Entry 9F02 (electron microscopy, 3.02 A resolution); this record covers chains G and E of the 12 polymer chains in the assembly.

== Chain G ==
Protein: Envelope glycoprotein gp160
Source organism: Human immunodeficiency virus 1
UniProt: Q2N0S8 (Q2N0S8_9HIV1); residues 31-513 here correspond to UniProt positions 30-512 (UniProt number = residue number - 1)
Amino-acid sequence (516 residues; row label = number of the first residue in the row; note: 13 numbers in that range are skipped by the numbering (no residue carries them; nothing is unmodelled there); a row labelled like 185A-185J holds insertion residues (185A, then the next letters in order); numbers below 1 keep their minus sign (Met-4 is residue -4)):
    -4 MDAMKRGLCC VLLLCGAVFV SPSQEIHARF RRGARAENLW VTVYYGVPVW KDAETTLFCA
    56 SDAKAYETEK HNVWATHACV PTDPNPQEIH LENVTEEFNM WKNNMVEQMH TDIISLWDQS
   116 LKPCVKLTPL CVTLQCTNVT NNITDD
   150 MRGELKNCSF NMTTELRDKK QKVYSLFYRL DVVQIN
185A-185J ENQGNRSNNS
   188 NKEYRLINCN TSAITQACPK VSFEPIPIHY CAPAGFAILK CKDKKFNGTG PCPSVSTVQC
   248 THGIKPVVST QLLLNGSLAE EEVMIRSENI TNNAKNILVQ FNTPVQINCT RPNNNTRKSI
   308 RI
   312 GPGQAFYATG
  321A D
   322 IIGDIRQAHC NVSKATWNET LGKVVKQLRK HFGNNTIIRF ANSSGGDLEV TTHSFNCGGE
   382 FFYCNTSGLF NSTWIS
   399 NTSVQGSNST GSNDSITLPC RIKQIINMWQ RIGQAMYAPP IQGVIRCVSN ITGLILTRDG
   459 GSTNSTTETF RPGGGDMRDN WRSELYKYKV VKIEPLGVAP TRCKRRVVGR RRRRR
Unresolved in the structure: -4 to 32, 59-64, 185A-185J, 399-410, 505-513
Sequence notes: initiating methionine (-4); expression tag (-3 to 30); variant Glu62 (Lys61 in Q2N0S8), Asn99 (Ser98 in Q2N0S8), Lys117 (Glu116 in Q2N0S8), Val134 (Thr135 in Q2N0S8), Thr135 (Asn136 in Q2N0S8), Asn136 (Ala137 in Q2N0S8), Arg185F (Ser184 in Q2N0S8), Asn185H (Lys186 in Q2N0S8), Asn185I (Ser187 in Q2N0S8), Asn234 (Thr235 in Q2N0S8), Pro240 (Ser241 in Q2N0S8), Ser241 (Asn242 in Q2N0S8), Arg308 (His309 in Q2N0S8), Asp325 (Asn in Q2N0S8), His330 (Gln in Q2N0S8), Asn332 (Thr in Q2N0S8), Gly343 (Glu in Q2N0S8), Lys351 (Glu in Q2N0S8), Ile358 (Thr in Q2N0S8), Arg360 (Ile in Q2N0S8), Asn363 (Ser in Q2N0S8), Gly409 (Glu408 in Q2N0S8), Asn411 (Ser410 in Q2N0S8), Ser413 (Thr412 in Q2N0S8), Thr461 (Asn460 in Q2N0S8), Thr465 (Asn464 in Q2N0S8); conflict Cys501 (Ala500 in Q2N0S8), Arg509 (Glu508 in Q2N0S8), Arg510 (Lys509 in Q2N0S8), Arg512 (Ala511 in Q2N0S8), Arg513 (Val512 in Q2N0S8)
Disulfide bonds: Cys54-Cys74, Cys119-Cys205, Cys126-Cys196, Cys131-Cys157, Cys228-Cys239, Cys296-Cys331, Cys378-Cys445, Cys385-Cys418
Covalent attachments: glycan linked to Asn88; N-acetylglucosamine (NAG) linked to Asn156, Asn160, Asn197, Asn234, Asn262, Asn276, Asn295, Asn301, Asn332, Asn339, Asn355, Asn363, Asn386, Asn392, Asn448

== Chain E ==
Protein: Transmembrane protein gp41
Source organism: Human immunodeficiency virus 1
UniProt: Q2N0S8 (Q2N0S8_9HIV1); residues 512-664 here correspond to UniProt positions 511-663 (UniProt number = residue number - 1)
Amino-acid sequence (170 residues; each row starts with the number of its first residue):
   512 AVGIGAVFLG FLGAAGSTMG AASMTLTVQA RNLLSGIVQQ QSNLLRAPEA QQHLLKLTVW
   572 GIKQLQARVL AVERYLRDQQ LLGIWGCSGK LICCTNVPWN SSWSNRNLSE IWDNMTWLQW
   632 DKEISNYTQI IYGLLEESQN QQEKNEQDLL ALDGSGLNDI FEAQKIEWHE
Unresolved in the structure: 512-520, 548-567, 653-681
Sequence notes: conflict Pro559 (Ile558 in Q2N0S8), Cys605 (Thr604 in Q2N0S8); expression tag (665-681)
Disulfide bonds: Cys598-Cys604

== Interface between chain G and chain E ==
Residue-residue contacts (84):
  Leu34(G) - Pro609(E)
  Leu34(G) - Trp610(E)  hydrogen bond (backbone-backbone)
  Leu34(G) - Leu619(E)  hydrophobic
  Trp35(G) - Thr606(E)
  Trp35(G) - Asn607(E)
  Trp35(G) - Val608(E)
  Trp35(G) - Pro609(E)
  Val36(G) - Thr606(E)  hydrogen bond (backbone-side chain)
  Val36(G) - Val608(E)  hydrogen bond (backbone-backbone)
  Val36(G) - Trp610(E)  hydrophobic
  Thr37(G) - Ile603(E)
  Thr37(G) - Cys604(E)
  Val38(G) - Trp596(E)  hydrophobic
  Val38(G) - Leu602(E)
  Val38(G) - Ile603(E)
  Val38(G) - Cys604(E)  hydrogen bond (backbone-backbone)
  Tyr39(G) - Ser534(E)
  Tyr39(G) - Leu537(E)  hydrophobic
  Tyr39(G) - Leu602(E)
  Tyr39(G) - Ile603(E)  hydrophobic
  Tyr39(G) - Trp623(E)
  Tyr39(G) - Trp628(E)  hydrophobic
  Tyr40(G) - Leu537(E)
  Tyr40(G) - Asp589(E)
  Tyr40(G) - Gln590(E)
  Tyr40(G) - Leu593(E)  hydrophobic
  Tyr40(G) - Leu602(E)  hydrogen bond (backbone-backbone)
  Gly41(G) - Leu537(E)
  Gly41(G) - Gln540(E)  hydrogen bond (backbone-side chain)
  Val42(G) - Trp628(E)
  Pro43(G) - Ala525(E)
  Pro43(G) - Ala526(E)  hydrophobic
  Pro43(G) - Trp628(E)
  Pro43(G) - Leu629(E)
  Val44(G) - Trp628(E)  hydrophobic
  Val44(G) - Leu629(E)  hydrophobic
  Trp45(G) - Leu523(E)  hydrophobic
  Trp45(G) - Ala526(E)  hydrophobic
  Trp45(G) - Leu629(E)
  Lys46(G) - Asp632(E)  salt bridge
  Ile84(G) - Gly521(E)
  Ile84(G) - Phe522(E)
  Leu86(G) - Leu523(E)
  Glu87(G) - Gly527(E)
  Asn88(G) - Gly527(E)
  Val89(G) - Ala526(E)
  Val89(G) - Gly527(E)
  Asp107(G) - Trp571(E)
  Ser110(G) - Trp571(E)
  Leu111(G) - Trp571(E)  hydrophobic
  Gln114(G) - Trp571(E)
  Ala221(G) - Leu544(E)
  Ala221(G) - Gly547(E)
  Ala221(G) - Ala582(E)
  Gly222(G) - Leu544(E)
  Gly222(G) - Arg585(E)  hydrogen bond (backbone-side chain)
  Phe223(G) - Arg585(E)
  Ala224(G) - Phe522(E)  hydrophobic
  Thr244(G) - Phe522(E)
  Lys490(G) - Arg585(E)
  Ile491(G) - Arg585(E)  hydrogen bond (backbone-side chain)
  Pro493(G) - Leu544(E)  hydrophobic
  Leu494(G) - Asp589(E)
  Leu494(G) - Trp596(E)  hydrophobic
  Leu494(G) - Tyr643(E)
  Val496(G) - Trp631(E)  hydrogen bond (backbone-side chain)
  Val496(G) - Ile635(E)
  Ala497(G) - Trp623(E)  hydrophobic
  Pro498(G) - Trp610(E)  hydrophobic
  Pro498(G) - Leu619(E)
  Pro498(G) - Trp623(E)  hydrogen bond (backbone-side chain)
  Pro498(G) - Trp631(E)
  Thr499(G) - Trp623(E)
  Arg500(G) - Leu619(E)
  Cys501(G) - Cys605(E)  disulfide
  Lys502(G) - Asn607(E)
  Arg503(G) - Trp596(E)
  Arg503(G) - Gly597(E)
  Arg503(G) - Cys598(E)
  Arg503(G) - Cys604(E)
  Arg503(G) - Cys605(E)  hydrogen bond (side chain-backbone)
  Arg503(G) - Thr606(E)
  Arg503(G) - Asn607(E)
  Arg503(G) - Gln650(E)  hydrogen bond
Interface residues without a listed pair, chain G (42 interface residues in all): Thr51, Pro220, Gly495
Interface residues without a listed pair, chain E (53 interface residues in all): Gly524, Met530, Ala533, Asn543, Leu545, Ser546, Leu568, Lys574, Ala578, Tyr586, Leu592, Trp614, Ile622, Ile642, Leu646
Cross-chain cystine bridges: Cys501(G)-Cys605(E)

== Summary ==
42 residues of chain G and 53 residues of chain E are in contact; the contacts include 1 disulfide bond, 12
hydrogen bonds and 1 salt bridge. Among the polar pairs are Lys46(G)-Asp632(E), Val36(G)-Thr606(E) and
Gly41(G)-Gln540(E).
Here chain G is Envelope glycoprotein gp160 and chain E is Transmembrane protein gp41, both from Human
immunodeficiency virus 1. Entry 9F02 (HIV-1 envelope glycoprotein (BG505 gp140 SOSIP.664) trimer in complex
with three copies of ELC07 broadly neutralizing ...) was determined by electron microscopy.
